4NO0 - chains B and D of the 4 polymer chains in the assembly; structure by X-ray diffraction, 2.70 A resolution.

Chain B:
Protein: Beta-2-microglobulin
Source organism: Homo sapiens
Reference sequence: P61769 (B2MG_HUMAN); residues 1-99 here correspond to UniProt positions 21-119 (UniProt number = residue number + 20)
Chain sequence (99 residues; numbered 1 to 99; the number before each row is that of its first residue):
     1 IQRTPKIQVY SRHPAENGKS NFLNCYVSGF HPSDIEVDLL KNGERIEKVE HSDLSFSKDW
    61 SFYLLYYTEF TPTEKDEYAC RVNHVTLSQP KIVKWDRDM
Cystine bridges: Cys-25/Cys-80
Curated features (UniProtKB/Swiss-Prot):
  - modified residue: Gln-2 (Pyrrolidone carboxylic acid)
  - glycosylation: Ile-1 (N-linked (Glc) (glycation) isoleucine), Lys-19 (N-linked (Glc) (glycation) lysine), Lys-41 (N-linked (Glc) (glycation) lysine), Lys-48 (N-linked (Glc) (glycation) lysine), Lys-58 (N-linked (Glc) (glycation) lysine), Lys-91 (N-linked (Glc) (glycation) lysine), Lys-94 (N-linked (Glc) (glycation) lysine)

Chain D:
Protein: Leukocyte immunoglobulin-like receptor subfamily B member 1
Source organism: Homo sapiens
Reference sequence: Q8NHL6 (LIRB1_HUMAN); residues 4-198 here correspond to UniProt positions 27-221 (UniProt number = residue number + 23)
Chain sequence (195 residues; row label = number of the first residue in the row):
     4 PKPTLWAEPG SVITQGSPVT LRCQGGQETQ EYRLYREKKT APWITRIPQE LVKKGQFPIP
    64 SITWEHAGRY RCYYGSDTAG RSESSDPLEL VVTGAYIKPT LSAQPSPVVN SGGNVTLQCD
   124 SQVAFDGFIL CKEGEDEHPQ CLNSQPHARG SSRAIFSVGP VSPSRRWWYR CYAYDSNSPY
   184 EWSLPSDLLE LLVLG
Disordered / not traced: 56, 138-139
Cystine bridges: Cys-26/Cys-75, Cys-122/Cys-174, Cys-134/Cys-144

Interface between chain B and chain D:
Contacting residue pairs - 20 pairs, chain B then chain D:
  Gln-2(B) / Ile-100(D)
  Gln-2(B) / Gln-125(D)  hydrogen bond
  Gln-2(B) / Val-126(D)
  Gln-2(B) / Ala-127(D)  hydrogen bond (backbone-backbone)
  Thr-4(B) / Tyr-99(D)
  Val-85(B) / Ile-100(D)
  Thr-86(B) / Tyr-99(D)
  Thr-86(B) / Ile-100(D)  hydrogen bond (backbone-backbone)
  Leu-87(B) / Tyr-99(D)  hydrophobic
  Ser-88(B) / Gln-18(D)
  Ser-88(B) / Gly-97(D)  hydrogen bond (side chain-backbone)
  Ser-88(B) / Ala-98(D)  hydrogen bond (side chain-backbone)
  Ser-88(B) / Tyr-99(D)
  Ser-88(B) / Leu-187(D)
  Gln-89(B) / Gln-18(D)  hydrogen bond
  Lys-91(B) / Trp-67(D)
  Ile-92(B) / Trp-67(D)  hydrogen bond (backbone-side chain)
  Ile-92(B) / Glu-68(D)
  Val-93(B) / Trp-67(D)  hydrophobic
  Lys-94(B) / Glu-68(D)  salt bridge
Interface residues without a listed pair, chain B (12 interface residues in all): Ile-1
Interface residues without a listed pair, chain D (13 interface residues in all): Phe-128, Glu-184

Summary:
The interface between chain B and chain D involves 12 residues on one side and 13 on the other, with 7
hydrogen bonds and 1 salt bridge. Polar contacts include Lys-94(B)/Glu-68(D), Gln-2(B)/Gln-125(D) and
Ser-88(B)/Gly-97(D).
Chain B is Beta-2-microglobulin and chain D is Leukocyte immunoglobulin-like receptor subfamily B member 1,
both from Homo sapiens; the structure, Crystal structure of non-phosphorylated form of RQA_V phosphopeptide
bound to HLA-A2 in complex with LILRB1, was determined by X-ray diffraction, deposited together with 4NO3,
4NO5, 4NNX, 4NNY and 4NO2.
